8R4D - chains A and B; structure by electron microscopy, 3.88 A resolution.

== Chain A ==
Protein: Rab family protein
From: Chlorobaculum tepidum
UniProtKB: Q8KC98 (Q8KC98_CHLTE); residues 1-1102 here = UniProt positions 1-1102
Amino-acid sequence (1107 residues; numbered -4 to 1102; the number before each row is that of its first residue; numbers below 1 keep their minus sign (Gly-4 is residue -4)):
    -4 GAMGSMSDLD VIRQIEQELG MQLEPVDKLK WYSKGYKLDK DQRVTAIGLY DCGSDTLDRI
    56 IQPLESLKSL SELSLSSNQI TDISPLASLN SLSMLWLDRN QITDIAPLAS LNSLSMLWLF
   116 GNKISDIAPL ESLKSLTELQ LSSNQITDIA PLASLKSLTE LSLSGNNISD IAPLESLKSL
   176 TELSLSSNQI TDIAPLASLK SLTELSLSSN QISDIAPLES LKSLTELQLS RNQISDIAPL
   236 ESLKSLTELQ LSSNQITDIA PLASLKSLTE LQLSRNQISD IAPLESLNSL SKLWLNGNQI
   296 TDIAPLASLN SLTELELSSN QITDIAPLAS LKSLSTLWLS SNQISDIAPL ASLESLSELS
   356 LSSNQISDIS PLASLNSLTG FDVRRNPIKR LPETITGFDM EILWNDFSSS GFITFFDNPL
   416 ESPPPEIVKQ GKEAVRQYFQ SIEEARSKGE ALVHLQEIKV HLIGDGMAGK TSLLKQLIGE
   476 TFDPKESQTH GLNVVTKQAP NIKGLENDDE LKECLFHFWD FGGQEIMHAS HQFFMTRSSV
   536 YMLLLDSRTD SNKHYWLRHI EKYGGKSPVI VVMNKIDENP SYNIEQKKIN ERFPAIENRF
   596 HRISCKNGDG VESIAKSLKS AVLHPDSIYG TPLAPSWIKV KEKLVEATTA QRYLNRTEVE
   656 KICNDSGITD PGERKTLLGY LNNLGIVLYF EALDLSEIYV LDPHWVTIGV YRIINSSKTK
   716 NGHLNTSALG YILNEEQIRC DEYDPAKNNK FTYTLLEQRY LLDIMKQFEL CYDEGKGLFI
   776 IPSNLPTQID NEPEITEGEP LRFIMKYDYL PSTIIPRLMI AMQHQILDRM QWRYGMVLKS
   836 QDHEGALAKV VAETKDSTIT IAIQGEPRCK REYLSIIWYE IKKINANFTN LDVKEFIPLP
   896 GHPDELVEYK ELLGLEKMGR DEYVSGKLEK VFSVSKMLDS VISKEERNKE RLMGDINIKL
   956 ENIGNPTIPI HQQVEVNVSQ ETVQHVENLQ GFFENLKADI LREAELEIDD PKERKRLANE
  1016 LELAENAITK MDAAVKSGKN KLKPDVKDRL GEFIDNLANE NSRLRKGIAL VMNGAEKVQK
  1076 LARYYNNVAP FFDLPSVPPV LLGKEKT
Not modelled in the structure: -4 to 446, 461-463, 474-485, 527-531, 601-606, 730-746, 779-797, 859-870, 892-1102
Sequence notes: expression tag (-4 to 0)
Ligand contacts: GTP-gamma-S (GSP; 5'-guanosine-diphosphate-monothiophosphate): Gly459, Asp460, Gly464, Lys465, Thr466, Phe516, Gly517, Gly518, Lys570, Cys600
What the authors report for this chain:
  - contacts within the chain: His554-Tyr804, Tyr558-Tyr804
  - conformationally variable residues (order/disorder transition): Glu520 to Ser533, Ile892 to Glu940
  - mutagenesis - L487A: decreased catalytic activity (citing earlier work)

== Chain B ==
Protein: NbRoco1
From: Lama glama
Amino-acid sequence (137 residues; numbered 1 to 137; the number before each row is that of its first residue):
     1 QVQLQESGGG LVQAGGSLRL SCANSGLTFS TYTMGWFRQA PGKEREFVAA IRWSGTSTYY
    61 QDHADSVKGR FTISRDNAKN TVYLQMNSLK PEDTAVYYCA ASRLRAGVKA PSEYDYWGQG
   121 TQVTVSSHHH HHHEPEA
Not modelled in the structure: 1-12, 120-137
Disulfide bonds: Cys22-Cys99

== Interface between chain A and chain B ==
Pairs across the interface - 26 pairs, chain A then chain B:
  Leu447(A) - Arg105(B)
  His449(A) - Arg52(B)
  His449(A) - Tyr59(B)
  His449(A) - Arg105(B)
  Gln451(A) - Tyr59(B)  hydrogen bond
  Asp504(A) - Thr56(B)
  Glu505(A) - Thr56(B)
  Glu505(A) - Ser57(B)
  Glu505(A) - Thr58(B)  hydrogen bond (backbone-backbone)
  Glu505(A) - Gln61(B)  hydrogen bond
  Leu618(A) - Thr58(B)
  Leu618(A) - Tyr59(B)
  Leu618(A) - Tyr60(B)
  Leu618(A) - Gln61(B)
  His619(A) - Asp62(B)  salt bridge
  Pro620(A) - Tyr60(B)  hydrophobic
  Pro620(A) - Asp62(B)
  Pro620(A) - Lys109(B)
  Tyr624(A) - Thr58(B)
  Tyr624(A) - Tyr59(B)
  Gly625(A) - Arg52(B)  hydrogen bond (backbone-side chain)
  Gly625(A) - Tyr59(B)
  Gly625(A) - Val108(B)
  Thr626(A) - Val108(B)
  Pro627(A) - Arg105(B)
  Pro627(A) - Val108(B)
Also at the interface, not in a pair above, chain A (14 interface residues in all): Leu506, Leu628
Also at the interface, not in a pair above, chain B (14 interface residues in all): Leu104, Ala106, Gly107

== In short ==
The chain A/chain B interface involves 14 residues from each chain, with 4 hydrogen bonds and 1 salt bridge.
Among the polar pairs are His619(A)-Asp62(B), Gln451(A)-Tyr59(B) and Glu505(A)-Gln61(B). Chain A binds
GTP-gamma-S. From the paper: L487A of chain A reduces catalytic activity; conformational variability at
Glu520(A) and Ile892(A).
Here chain A is Rab family protein (Chlorobaculum tepidum) and chain B is NbRoco1 (Lama glama). Entry 8R4D
(Focused map on the Roc-COR domains of the Roco protein from C. tepidum in the GTP ...) was determined by
electron microscopy, deposited together with 8R4B and 8R4C.
